Entry 1R9S (X-ray diffraction, 4.25 A resolution (low resolution: residue-level contacts below are approximate; hydrogen-bond / salt-bridge calls are withheld)); this record covers chains T and B of the 12 polymer chains in the assembly.

[Chain T]
Molecule: 14-nt DNA strand
Sequence (14 nucleotides; row label = number of the first residue in the row):
     1 ACGATCCTCTCGAT

[Chain B]
Molecule: DNA-directed RNA polymerase II 140 kDa polypeptide
Source organism: Saccharomyces cerevisiae
Notes: EC 2.7.7.6
Reference sequence: P08518 (RPB2_YEAST); numbering as in UniProt (aligned over 1-1224)
Sequence (1224 residues; numbered 1 to 1224; the number before each row is that of its first residue):
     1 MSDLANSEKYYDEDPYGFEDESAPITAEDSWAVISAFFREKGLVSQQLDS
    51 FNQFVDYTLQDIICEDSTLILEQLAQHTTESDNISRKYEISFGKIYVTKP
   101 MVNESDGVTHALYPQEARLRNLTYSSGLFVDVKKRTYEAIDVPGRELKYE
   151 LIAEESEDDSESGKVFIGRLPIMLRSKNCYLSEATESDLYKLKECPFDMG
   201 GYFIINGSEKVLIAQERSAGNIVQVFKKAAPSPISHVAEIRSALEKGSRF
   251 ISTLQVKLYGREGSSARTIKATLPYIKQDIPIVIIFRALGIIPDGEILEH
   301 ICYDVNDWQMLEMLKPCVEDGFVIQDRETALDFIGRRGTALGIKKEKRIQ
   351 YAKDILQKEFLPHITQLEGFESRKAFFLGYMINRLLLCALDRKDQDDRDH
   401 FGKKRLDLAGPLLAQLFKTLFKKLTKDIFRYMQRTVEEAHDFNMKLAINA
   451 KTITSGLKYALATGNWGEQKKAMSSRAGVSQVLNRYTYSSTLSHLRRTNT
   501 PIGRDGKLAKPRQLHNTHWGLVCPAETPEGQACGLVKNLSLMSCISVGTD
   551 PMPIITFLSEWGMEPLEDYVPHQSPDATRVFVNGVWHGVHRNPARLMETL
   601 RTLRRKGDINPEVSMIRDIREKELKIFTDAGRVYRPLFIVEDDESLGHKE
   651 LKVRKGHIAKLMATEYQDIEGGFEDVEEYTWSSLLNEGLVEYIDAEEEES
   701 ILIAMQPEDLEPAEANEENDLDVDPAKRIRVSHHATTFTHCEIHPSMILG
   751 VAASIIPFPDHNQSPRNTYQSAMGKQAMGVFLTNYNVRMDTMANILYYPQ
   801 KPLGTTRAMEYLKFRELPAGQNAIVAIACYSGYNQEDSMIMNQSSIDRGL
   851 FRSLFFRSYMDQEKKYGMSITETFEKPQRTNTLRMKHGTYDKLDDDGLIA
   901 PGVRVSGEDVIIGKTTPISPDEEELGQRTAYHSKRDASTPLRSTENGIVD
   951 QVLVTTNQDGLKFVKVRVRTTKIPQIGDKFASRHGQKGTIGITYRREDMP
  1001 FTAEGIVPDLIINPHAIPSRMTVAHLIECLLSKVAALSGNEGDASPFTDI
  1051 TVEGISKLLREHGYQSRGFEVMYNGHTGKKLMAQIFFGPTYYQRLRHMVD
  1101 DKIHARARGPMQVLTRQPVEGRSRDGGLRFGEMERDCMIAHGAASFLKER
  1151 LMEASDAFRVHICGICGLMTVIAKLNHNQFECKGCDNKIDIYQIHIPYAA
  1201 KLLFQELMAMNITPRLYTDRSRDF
Unresolved in the structure: 1-19, 71-89, 135-163, 336-344, 438-445, 468-476, 503-508, 669-677, 716-721, 920-932
Metal / ion sites: Zn2+: Cys-1163, Cys-1166, Cys-1182, Cys-1185
Residues lining bound ligands: UTP (uridine 5'-triphosphate): Arg-766, Tyr-769, Asp-837, Lys-987, Arg-1020

[Interface between chain T and chain B]
Pairs across the interface (19):
  DT5(T) / Met-1133(B)
  DC6(T) / Arg-1129(B)
  DC6(T) / Gly-1131(B)
  DC7(T) / Leu-1128(B)
  DC7(T) / Arg-1129(B)
  DT8(T) / Gly-1121(B)
  DT8(T) / Arg-1122(B)
  DC9(T) / Met-792(B)
  DC9(T) / Arg-942(B)
  DC9(T) / Arg-1122(B)
  DC9(T) / Ser-1123(B)
  DT10(T) / Met-792(B)
  DT10(T) / Arg-857(B)
  DT10(T) / Arg-942(B)
  DC11(T) / Val-482(B)
  DC11(T) / Thr-791(B)
  DG12(T) / Ala-462(B)
  DG12(T) / Thr-463(B)
  DA13(T) / Tyr-459(B)
Other interface residues (no listed pair), chain B (16 interface residues in all): Glu-1134

[Overview]
Chain T and chain B form an interface of 9 and 16 residues respectively. Chain B binds UTP. The Zn2+ site is
built by Cys-1163(B), Cys-1166(B), Cys-1182(B) and Cys-1185(B).
Here chain T is a 14-nt DNA strand and chain B is DNA-directed RNA polymerase II 140 kDa polypeptide
(Saccharomyces cerevisiae). Entry 1R9S (RNA polymerase II strand separated elongation complex, matched
nucleotide) was determined by X-ray diffraction (same publication as 1R9T, 1TWA, 1TWC, 1TWF, 1TWG and 1TWH).
